PDB entry 3WTV | X-ray diffraction, 2.70 A resolution | chains A and E of the 5 polymer chains in the assembly

# Chain A
Name: Runt-related transcription factor 1
Organism: Mus musculus
UniProt: Q03347 (RUNX1_MOUSE); residues 60-263 here = UniProt positions 60-263
Sequence (204 residues; each row starts with the number of its first residue):
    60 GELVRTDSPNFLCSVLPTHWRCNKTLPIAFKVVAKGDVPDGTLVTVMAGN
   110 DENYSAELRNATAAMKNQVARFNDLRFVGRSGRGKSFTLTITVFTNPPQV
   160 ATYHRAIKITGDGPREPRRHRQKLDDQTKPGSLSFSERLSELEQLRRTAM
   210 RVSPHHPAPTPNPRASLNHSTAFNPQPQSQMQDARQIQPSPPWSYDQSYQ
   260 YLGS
Unresolved in the structure: 178-263
Sequence notes: engineered mutation Lys94 (Leu in Q03347), Gly170 (Val in Q03347)
UniProt features mapped onto this chain:
  - region (Interaction with DNA): Arg80 to Thr84, Arg135 to Gly143, Ile168, Thr169, Asp171 to Arg177
  - binding site (chloride): Asn112, Glu116, Arg139
  - modified residue (Phosphoserine): Ser193, Ser212, Ser249
From the paper describing this entry:
  - mutagenesis - R80K: abolished binding to phosphorylated Ets1 with Runx1
  - mutagenesis - R80K: decreased signaling in response to phosphorylated Ets1 and Runx1
  - mutagenesis - R80K: abolished binding to Protein C-ets-1
  - mutagenesis - R80K: decreased signaling with Protein C-ets-1

# Chain E
Molecule: 15-nt DNA strand
Sequence (15 nucleotides; row label = number of the first residue in the row):
     1 AGAGGATGTGGCTTC

# Interface between chain A and chain E
Contacting residue pairs (10; chain A residue first):
  Arg80(A) - DT7(E)  base contact
  Arg80(A) - DG8(E)  hydrogen bond to the base
  Lys83(A) - DT7(E)  phosphate contact
  Arg135(A) - DA6(E)  salt bridge to the phosphate
  Arg142(A) - DC15(E)  sugar contact
  Arg174(A) - DT9(E)  base contact
  Arg174(A) - DG10(E)  hydrogen bond to the base
  Arg177(A) - DG10(E)  hydrogen bond to the base
  Arg177(A) - DG11(E)  hydrogen bond to the base
  Arg177(A) - DC12(E)  base contact
Also at the interface, not in a pair above, chain A (9 interface residues in all): Asn82, Thr84, Asp171
Also at the interface, not in a pair above, chain E (9 interface residues in all): DT14

# Summary
The chain A/chain E interface involves 9 residues from each chain, with 4 hydrogen bonds and 1 salt bridge.
Polar pairs include Arg80(A)-DG8(E), Arg174(A)-DG10(E) and Arg177(A)-DG10(E). The paper reports that R80K of
chain A abolishes binding to phosphorylated Ets1 with Runx1; R80K of chain A reduces signaling in response to
phosphorylated Ets1 and Runx1.
Chain A is Runt-related transcription factor 1 (Mus musculus) and chain E is a 15-nt DNA strand; the
structure, Crystal structure of the complex comprised of ETS1(V170G), RUNX1, CBFBETA, and the tcralpha gene
enhancer DNA, was determined by X-ray diffraction together with 3WTS, 3WTT, 3WTU, 3WTW, 3WTX and 3WU1 from the
same study.
